PDB entry 2HOI | X-ray diffraction, 2.60 A resolution | chains C and B of the 8 polymer chains in the assembly

[Chain C]
Molecule: LoxP DNA
Sequence (35 nucleotides; numbered 1 to 35; the number before each row is that of its first residue):
     1 TATAACTTCG TATAGCATAC ATTATACGAA CTTAT

[Chain B]
Name: Recombinase Cre
Organism: Enterobacteria phage P1
UniProt: P06956 (RECR_BPP1); residues 1-343 here = UniProt positions 1-343
Sequence (343 residues; row label = number of the first residue in the row):
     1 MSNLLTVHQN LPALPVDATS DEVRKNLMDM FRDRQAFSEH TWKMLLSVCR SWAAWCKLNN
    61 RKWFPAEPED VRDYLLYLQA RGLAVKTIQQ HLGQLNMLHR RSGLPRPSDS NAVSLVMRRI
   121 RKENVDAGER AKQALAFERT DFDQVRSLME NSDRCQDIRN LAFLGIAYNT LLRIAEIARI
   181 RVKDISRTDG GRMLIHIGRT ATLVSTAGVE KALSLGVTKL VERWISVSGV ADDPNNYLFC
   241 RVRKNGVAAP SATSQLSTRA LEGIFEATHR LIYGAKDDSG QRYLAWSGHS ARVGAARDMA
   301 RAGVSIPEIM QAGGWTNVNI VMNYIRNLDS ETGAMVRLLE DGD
Unresolved in the structure: 1-19, 342-343
Construct notes: engineered mutation Ala-201 (Lys in P06956)
Swiss-Prot annotation at these positions:
  - active site: Arg-173, His-289, Arg-292, Trp-315, Tyr-324 (O-(3'-phospho-DNA)-tyrosine intermediate)

[Chain C / chain B interface]
Contacting residue pairs (63; chain C residue first):
  DA2(C) with Lys-244(B), base contact
  DT3(C) with Lys-244(B), hydrogen bond to the base
  DA4(C) with Lys-244(B), sugar contact
  DA5(C) with Arg-154(B), salt bridge to the phosphate; Gln-156(B), phosphate contact; Val-242(B), sugar contact; Arg-243(B), sugar contact; Lys-244(B), sugar contact
  DC6(C) with Gln-156(B), hydrogen bond to the phosphate; Arg-159(B), salt bridge to the phosphate; Arg-241(B), phosphate contact; Val-242(B), hydrogen bond to the phosphate
  DT7(C) with Gln-255(B), phosphate contact; Leu-256(B), phosphate contact; Ser-257(B), hydrogen bond to the phosphate; Ala-260(B), phosphate contact
  DT8(C) with Ser-257(B), base contact; Arg-259(B), base contact
  DC9(C) with Arg-259(B), base contact
  DG10(C) with Lys-43(B), hydrogen bond to the base
  DT11(C) with Lys-43(B), hydrogen bond to the base; Met-44(B), base contact; Ser-47(B), hydrogen bond to the phosphate; Arg-50(B), salt bridge to the phosphate
  DA12(C) with Met-44(B), base contact; Arg-81(B), salt bridge to the phosphate; Leu-83(B), phosphate contact; Thr-87(B), sugar contact; Arg-282(B), hydrogen bond to the base
  DT13(C) with Met-44(B), base contact; Leu-83(B), phosphate contact; Ala-84(B), hydrogen bond to the phosphate; Thr-87(B), hydrogen bond to the phosphate; Gln-90(B), hydrogen bond to the base; Arg-282(B), hydrogen bond to the sugar
  DA14(C) with Lys-86(B), phosphate contact; Gln-90(B), base contact; Ala-131(B), phosphate contact; Lys-132(B), hydrogen bond to the phosphate; Tyr-283(B), sugar contact
  DG15(C) with Lys-86(B), hydrogen bond to the base; Gln-133(B), phosphate contact; His-289(B), salt bridge to the phosphate; Ile-320(B), phosphate contact; Asn-323(B), hydrogen bond to the phosphate; Tyr-324(B), hydrogen bond to the phosphate; Arg-326(B), salt bridge to the phosphate
  DC16(C) with Arg-173(B), salt bridge to the phosphate; Thr-202(B), phosphate contact; Arg-292(B), salt bridge to the phosphate; Trp-315(B), hydrogen bond to the phosphate; Ile-320(B), sugar contact; Tyr-324(B), hydrogen bond to the phosphate
  DA17(C) with Trp-315(B), phosphate contact; Thr-316(B), hydrogen bond to the phosphate; Asn-317(B), phosphate contact; Ile-320(B), phosphate contact
  DT18(C) with Thr-316(B), phosphate contact; Asn-317(B), base contact; Asn-319(B), base contact
  DT22(C) with Arg-118(B), hydrogen bond to the phosphate
  DT23(C) with Arg-118(B), salt bridge to the phosphate; Lys-122(B), salt bridge to the phosphate
Interface residues without a listed pair, chain B (43 interface residues in all): Arg-130, Gly-314

[Summary]
The interface between chain C and chain B involves 19 residues on one side and 43 on the other; the contacts
include 20 hydrogen bonds and 10 salt bridges. Among the polar pairs are DT3(C)/Lys-244(B), DG10(C)/Lys-43(B)
and DT11(C)/Lys-43(B).
Chain C is LoxP DNA and chain B is Recombinase Cre (Enterobacteria phage P1); the structure, Crystal structure
of the tetrameric pre-cleavage synaptic complex in the cre-loxp site-specific recombination, was determined by
X-ray diffraction together with 2HOF from the same study.
